Entry 7PAO (electron microscopy, 7.00 A resolution (low resolution: residue-level contacts below are approximate; hydrogen-bond / salt-bridge calls are withheld)); this record covers chains l and 3 of the 56 polymer chains in the assembly.

# Chain l
Protein: 50S ribosomal protein L16
From: Mycoplasma pneumoniae M129
Reference sequence: P41204 (RL16_MYCPN); numbering as in UniProt (aligned over 1-139)
Amino-acid sequence (139 residues; numbered 1 to 139; the number before each row is that of its first residue):
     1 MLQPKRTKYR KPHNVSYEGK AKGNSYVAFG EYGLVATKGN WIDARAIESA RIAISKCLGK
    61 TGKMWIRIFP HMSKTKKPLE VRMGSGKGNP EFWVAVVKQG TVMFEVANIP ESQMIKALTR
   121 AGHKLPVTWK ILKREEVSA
Unresolved in the structure: 137-139

# Chain 3
Molecule: 23S ribosomal RNA
From: Mycoplasma pneumoniae M129
Sequence (2907 nucleotides; numbered 1 to 2907; the number before each row is that of its first residue):
     1 UACAAUAAGU UACUAAGGGC UUAUGGUGGA UGCCUUGGCA CUAAUAGGCG AUGAAGGACG
    61 UGUUAACCUG CGAUAAGCUU CGGGUAGGUG GUAAGAACCU CAGAUCCGGA GAUUUCCGAA
   121 UGGAGCAAUC CGGUAGUUGG AAACAGCUAU CAUUAAUUGA UGAAUAAAUA GUCAAUUAAA
   181 GCAAUACGUG GUGAAGUGAA ACAUCUCAGU AGCCACAGGA AAAGAAAACG AAUGUGAUUC
   241 CGUGUGUAGU GGCGAGCGAA AGCGGAACAG GCCAAACUUA UCAUUAGAUA GGGGUUGUAG
   301 GGCUUGCAAU GUGGACUUGA AAACGAUAGA AGAAGCUGUU GGAAAGCAGC GCGCAAAAGG
   361 GUGAUAGCCC CGUAUUUGAA AUUGUUUUCA UACCUAGCGA GAUCCCUGAG UAGCUCGGAA
   421 AACGUUAUUU UGAGUGAAUC UGCCCAGACC AUUGGGUAAG CCUAAAUACU AAUUAGUGAC
   481 CGAUAGCGAA ACAGUACCGU GAGGGAAAGG UGAAAAGAAC CCAGAGAUGG GAGUGAAAUA
   541 GAUUCUGAAA CCAUAUGCCU ACAACGUGUC AGAGCACAUU AAUGUGUGAU GGCGUGCGUU
   601 UUGAAGUAUG AGCCGGCGAG UUAUGAUAGC AAGCGUUAGU UAACCAGGAG AUGGGGAGCU
   661 GUAGCGAAAG CGAGUUUUAA AAGAGCGUUU GUUUGUUAUU AUAGACCCGA AACGGGUUGA
   721 GCUAGUCAUG AGCAGGUUGA AGGUUGAGUA ACAUCAACUG GAGGACCGAA CCGACUCUCG
   781 UUGAAACGAU AGCGGAUGAC UUGUGAUUAG GGGUGAAAUU CCAAUCGAAA UCCGUGAUAG
   841 CUGGUUCUCG UCGAAAUAGC UUUAAGGCUA GCGUGAGAUC ACAAAUAAGU GGAGGUAAAG
   901 CUACUGAAUG UAUGAUGGCG CCACCUAGGC GUACUGAAUA CAAUUAAACU CUGAAUGCCA
   961 UUUAUUUUAU UCUCGCAGUC AGACAGUGGG GGAUAAGCUU CAUUGUCAAG AGGGGAAGAG
  1021 CCCAGAUCAU UAAAUAAGGU CCCCAAAAUA UACUAAGUGG AAAAGGAUGU GAAAGUGCUA
  1081 AAACAGCAAG GAUGUUGGCU UAGAAGCAGC CAUCGUUUAA AGAGUGCGUA ACAGCUCACU
  1141 UGUCGAGUGU UUUUGCGCCG AAGAUGUAAC GGGGCUAAGU AUAUUACCGA AUUUAUGGAU
  1201 AAGAUUUAUA UCUUGUGGUA GACGAGCGUU GUAUUGGAGU UGAAGUCAAA GCGUGAGCAU
  1261 UGGUGGAUCC AAUACAAGUG AGAAUGCCGG CAUGAGUAAC GCUUGGGAGU GAGAAUCUCC
  1321 CAAACCGAUU GACUAAGGUU UCCUGGACCA GGGUCGUCCU UCCAGGGUUA GUCUGGACCU
  1381 AAGCUGAGGC UGAAAAGCGU AGGCGAUGGA CAACAGGUUA AUAUUCCUGU ACUUACAGUU
  1441 AGACUGAUGG AGUGACAAAG AAGGUUUUCC ACCCCCAUAA UUGGAUUUGG GGAUAAAUCA
  1501 UAAGGUGGUA CAAUAGGCAA AUCCGUUGUG CAUAACAUUG AGUGAUGAUG UCGAGUGAAU
  1561 GAGUGAUCAA GUAGCGAAGG UGGUAUUAAU CAUGCUUUCA AGAAAAGCUU CUAGGGUUAA
  1621 UCUAGCUGUA ACCAGUACCG AGAACGAACA CACGUAGUCA AGGAGAGGAU CCUAAGGUUA
  1681 GCGAGUGAAC UAUAGCCAAG GAACUCUGCA AAUUAACCCC GUAAGUUAGC GAGAAGGGGU
  1741 GCUUAUGUAA AAGUAAGCCG CAGUGAAGAA CGAGGGGGGA CUGUUUAACU AAAACACAAC
  1801 UCUAUGCCAA ACCGUAAGGU GAUGUAUAUG GGGUGACACC UGCCCAGUGC UGGAAGGUUA
  1861 AAGAAGGAGG UUAGCGCAAG CGAAGCUUUU AACUGAAGCC CCAGUGAACG GCGGCCGUAA
  1921 CUAUAACGGU CCUAAGGUAG CGAAAUUCCU AGUCGGGUAA AUUCCGUCCC GCUUGAAUGG
  1981 UGUAACCAUC UCUUGACUGU CUCGGCUAUA GACUCGGUGA AAUCCAGGUA CGGGUGAAGA
  2041 CACCCGUUAG GCGCAACGGG ACGGAAAGAC CCCGUGAAGC UUUACUGUAG CUUAAUAUUG
  2101 AUCAGGACAU UAUCAUGUAG AGAAUAGGUA GGAGCAAUCG AUGCAAGUUC GCUAGGACUU
  2161 GUUGAUGCGA AAGGUGGAAU ACUACCCUUG GUUGUGUGCU GUUCUAAUUG GUAACUGUUA
  2221 UCCAGUUUCA AGACAGUGUU AGGUGGGCAG UUUGACUGGG GCGGUCGCCU CCUAAAAGGU
  2281 AACGGAGGCG UACAAAGGUA CCUUCAGUAC GGUUGGAAAU CGUAUGUAGA GUGUAAUGGU
  2341 GUAAGGGUGC UUGACUGUGA GACAUACAGG UCGAACAGGU GAGAAAUCAG GUCAUAGUGA
  2401 UCCGGUGGUC CAGUAUGGAA UGGCCAUCGC UCAACGGAUA AAAGCUACUC CGGGGAUAAC
  2461 AGGCUGAUAC UGCCCAAGAG UUCAUAUCGA CGGCAGUGUU UGGCACCUCG AUGUCGACUC
  2521 AUCUCAUCCU CGAGCUGAAG CAGGUUCGAA GGGUUCGGCU GUUCGCCGAU UAAAGAGAUA
  2581 CGUGAGUUGG GUUCAAACCG UCGUGAGACA GGUUGGUCCC UAUCUAUUGU GCCCGUAGGA
  2641 AGAUUGAAGA GUGUUGCUUC UAGUACGAGA GGACCGAAGC GAGGACACCU CUUAUGCUCC
  2701 AGUUGUAGCG CCAGCUGCAC CGCUGGGUAG UAACGUGUCU AUUAGAUAAA CGCUGAAAGC
  2761 AUCUAAGUGU GAAACUAUCU CAAAGAUUAA UCUUCCCAUU UCGCAAGAAA GUAAGAGCCG
  2821 UCAAAGACGA UGACGUUGAU AGGUUACAGG UGUAAGCAUA GUGAUAUGUU GAGCUGAGUA
  2881 AUACUAAUUG CUCGAGGACU UAUUGGA
Unresolved in the structure: 1-7, 923-927, 1560-1569, 2901-2907

# How chain l and chain 3 interact
Residue-residue contacts (91; chain l residue first):
  Pro-4(l) with A907(3); A908(3)
  Lys-5(l) with A908(3)
  Arg-6(l) with G906(3); A907(3)
  Lys-8(l) with C949(3)
  Tyr-9(l) with A948(3); C949(3); A2286(3)
  Arg-10(l) with A2286(3)
  Lys-11(l) with A947(3); A948(3); G2285(3)
  Pro-12(l) with A947(3); A948(3)
  His-13(l) with A947(3); G990(3); G991(3); U2273(3)
  Asn-14(l) with U994(3)
  Tyr-17(l) with U994(3)
  Glu-18(l) with U994(3)
  Lys-22(l) with A899(3); G900(3); U945(3); A946(3)
  Gly-23(l) with U944(3); U945(3)
  Asn-24(l) with A943(3); U944(3)
  Tyr-26(l) with A943(3); U944(3)
  Phe-29(l) with G910(3); A942(3)
  Trp-41(l) with U994(3)
  Arg-45(l) with G2492(3)
  Ala-46(l) with G2492(3)
  Ser-49(l) with C2491(3)
  Ile-52(l) with C2491(3)
  Lys-56(l) with A2477(3)
  Trp-65(l) with G910(3)
  Arg-67(l) with A943(3); U944(3)
  Phe-69(l) with A908(3)
  His-71(l) with A907(3); U945(3)
  Met-72(l) with U945(3); A946(3)
  Thr-75(l) with A993(3)
  Lys-76(l) with A993(3); U994(3)
  Lys-77(l) with G992(3); A993(3)
  Glu-80(l) with U2501(3); G2502(3)
  Val-81(l) with G2503(3)
  Arg-82(l) with G2258(3); G2259(3); A2458(3); A2459(3); C2504(3); A2505(3)
  Met-83(l) with G991(3); G992(3); G2258(3); G2503(3); C2504(3)
  Gly-84(l) with G2258(3); C2283(3)
  Ser-85(l) with C2283(3)
  Gly-86(l) with C2283(3); G2284(3)
  Lys-87(l) with G991(3); G992(3); G2284(3)
  Gly-88(l) with G992(3)
  Lys-98(l) with A946(3)
  Arg-120(l) with A2476(3); A2477(3); A2484(3)
  His-123(l) with G1065(3); C2475(3); G2492(3)
  Lys-124(l) with C2491(3); G2492(3); G2493(3)
  Pro-126(l) with G2493(3)
  Thr-128(l) with A1064(3); G1065(3)
  Trp-129(l) with G1065(3); G1066(3)
Other interface residues (no listed pair), chain l (54 interface residues in all): Ser-16, Ala-28, Asp-43, Lys-63, Lys-74, Thr-119, Leu-125
Other interface residues (no listed pair), chain 3 (47 interface residues in all): U909, G989, G2478, C2494

# Overview
54 residues of chain l and 47 residues of chain 3 are in contact.
Chain l is 50S ribosomal protein L16 and chain 3 is 23S ribosomal RNA, both from Mycoplasma pneumoniae M129;
the structure, 70S ribosome with EF-G, A*- and P/E-site tRNAs in Mycoplasma pneumoniae cells, was determined
by electron microscopy (same publication as 7OOC, 7OOD, 7P6Z, 7PAH, 7PAI, 7PAJ and 23 further entries).
